PDB entry 7XH2 | X-ray diffraction, 2.80 A resolution | chain A

Chain A:
Protein: Uncharacterized protein sfcH
From: Pseudomonas fluorescens
UniProtKB: Q5JCL3 (Q5JCL3_PSEFL); residues 1-180 here = UniProt positions 1-180
Chain sequence (202 residues; row label = number of the first residue in the row; numbers below 1 keep their minus sign (Met-21 is residue -21)):
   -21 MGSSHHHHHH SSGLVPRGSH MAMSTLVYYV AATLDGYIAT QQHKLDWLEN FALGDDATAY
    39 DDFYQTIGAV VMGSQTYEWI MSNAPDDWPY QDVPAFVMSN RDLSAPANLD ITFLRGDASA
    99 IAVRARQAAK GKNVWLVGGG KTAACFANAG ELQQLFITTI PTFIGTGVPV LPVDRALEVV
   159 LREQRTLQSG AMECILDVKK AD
Unresolved in the structure: -21 to 0, 177-180
Differences from the reference sequence: initiating methionine (-21); expression tag (-20 to 0)
Small-molecule neighbours: NADPH (NDP; NADPH dihydro-nicotinamide-adenine-dinucleotide phosphate): Val8, Ala9, Ile16, Ala17, His21, Leu23, Gly51, Ser52, Gln53, Thr54, Trp57, Met76, Ser77, Asn78, Arg79, Arg93, Gly94, Ile99, Val115, Gly116, Gly117, Gly118, Lys119, Thr120, Cys123, Val146

In short:
Ligands of chain A: NADPH.
Chain A is Uncharacterized protein sfcH (Pseudomonas fluorescens); the structure, Dihydrofolate Reductase-like
Protein SacH in safracin biosynthesis, was determined by X-ray diffraction, deposited together with 7XH4.
